PDB entry 1OVU | X-ray diffraction, 3.10 A resolution | chain A

Chain A:
Molecule: four-helix bundle model di-Co(II)-DF1-L13A (form I)
Sequence (50 residues; numbered 0 to 49; the number before each row is that of its first residue; numbering starts at 0):
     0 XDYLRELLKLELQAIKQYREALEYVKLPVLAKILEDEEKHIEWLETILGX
Modified / non-standard residues: ACE (acetyl group) at position 0; NH2 (amino group) at position 49
Metal / ion sites: Co2+ site 1: Glu10, Glu36, His39; Co2+ site 2 near Glu19 (its only coordinating residue here)

Summary:
Glu10, Glu36 and His39 form the Co2+ site 1.
Chain A is four-helix bundle model di-Co(II)-DF1-L13A (form I); the structure, CRYSTAL STRUCTURE OF FOUR-HELIX
BUNDLE MODEL di-Co(II)-DF1-L13A (form I), was determined by X-ray diffraction, deposited together with 1OVR
and 1OVV.
